4CXP - chain A; structure by X-ray diffraction, 1.22 A resolution.

[Chain A]
Molecule: Endonuclease 2
Source organism: Arabidopsis thaliana
Notes: EC 3.1.30.1
UniProtKB: Q9C9G4 (ENDO2_ARATH); residues 1-263 here correspond to UniProt positions 28-290 (UniProt number = residue number + 27)
Amino-acid sequence (269 residues; row label = number of the first residue in the row):
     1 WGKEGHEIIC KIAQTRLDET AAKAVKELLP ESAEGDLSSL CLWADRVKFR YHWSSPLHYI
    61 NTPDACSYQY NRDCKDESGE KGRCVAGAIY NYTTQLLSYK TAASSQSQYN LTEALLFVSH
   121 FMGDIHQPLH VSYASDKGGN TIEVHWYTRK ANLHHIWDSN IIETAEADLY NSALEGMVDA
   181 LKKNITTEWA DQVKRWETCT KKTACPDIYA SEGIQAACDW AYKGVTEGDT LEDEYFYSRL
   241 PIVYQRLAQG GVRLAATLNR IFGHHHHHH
Not modelled in the structure: 101-106, 202, 265-269
Sequence notes: expression tag (264-269)
Curated features (UniProtKB/Swiss-Prot):
  - binding site (substrate): Trp1 to His6, Asp45 to Phe49, His58 to Asn61, Ser67 to Arg72, Asn91, Tyr109
  - binding site (a divalent metal cation): Trp1, His6, Asp45, His58, His120, Asp124, His130, His154, Asp158
  - site (Important for catalytic activity): Asp45, Lys48
  - glycosylation (N-linked (GlcNAc...) asparagine): Asn91, Asn110, Asn184
Disulfides: Cys10-Cys41, Cys66-Cys218, Cys74-Cys84, Cys199-Cys205
Glycans and other covalent adducts: glycan linked to Asn91; N-acetylglucosamine (NAG) linked to Asn110, Asn184
Ion coordination: Zn2+ site 1: Trp1, His6, Asp124 (together with sulfate ion); Zn2+ site 2: Asp45, His58, His120, Asp124 (together with sulfate ion); Zn2+ site 3: His130, His154, Asp158 (together with sulfate ion)
From the paper describing this entry:
  - post-translational modification sites: Asn91, Asn110, Asn184
  - binding site for N-acetylglucosamine: Trp53, Leu57, Arg83, Ala88, Tyr92, Gln95
  - binding site for alpha-D-mannopyranose: Gln108
  - binding site for sulfate ion: Trp43, Arg46, Arg50
  - conformationally variable residues (order/disorder transition): Thr101 to Gln106
  - catalytic residues: Asp45, Lys48 (proposed by the authors, not directly observed)

[Overview]
Covalently linked N-acetylglucosamine: at Asn110 and Asn184. Trp1, His6 and Asp124 coordinate Zn2+ site 1.
Asp45, His58, His120 and Asp124 form the Zn2+ site 2. UniProt lists 23 substrate-binding residues and 9
divalent metal cation-binding residues. From the paper: catalytic residues Asp45 and Lys48; a binding site for
N-acetylglucosamine at Trp53, Leu57 and Arg83 among others.
Chain A is Endonuclease 2 (Arabidopsis thaliana); the structure, Structure of bifunctional endonuclease
(AtBFN2) from Arabidopsis thaliana in complex with sulfate, was determined by X-ray diffraction together with
4CWM, 4CXO and 4CXV from the same study.
